PDB entry 4Z4C | X-ray diffraction, 2.30 A resolution | chains A and B of the 3 polymer chains in the assembly

== Chain A ==
Name: Protein argonaute-2
From: Homo sapiens
Notes: EC 3.1.26.-
UniProt: Q9UKV8 (AGO2_HUMAN); residues 1-859 here = UniProt positions 1-859
Amino-acid sequence (859 residues; each row starts with the number of its first residue):
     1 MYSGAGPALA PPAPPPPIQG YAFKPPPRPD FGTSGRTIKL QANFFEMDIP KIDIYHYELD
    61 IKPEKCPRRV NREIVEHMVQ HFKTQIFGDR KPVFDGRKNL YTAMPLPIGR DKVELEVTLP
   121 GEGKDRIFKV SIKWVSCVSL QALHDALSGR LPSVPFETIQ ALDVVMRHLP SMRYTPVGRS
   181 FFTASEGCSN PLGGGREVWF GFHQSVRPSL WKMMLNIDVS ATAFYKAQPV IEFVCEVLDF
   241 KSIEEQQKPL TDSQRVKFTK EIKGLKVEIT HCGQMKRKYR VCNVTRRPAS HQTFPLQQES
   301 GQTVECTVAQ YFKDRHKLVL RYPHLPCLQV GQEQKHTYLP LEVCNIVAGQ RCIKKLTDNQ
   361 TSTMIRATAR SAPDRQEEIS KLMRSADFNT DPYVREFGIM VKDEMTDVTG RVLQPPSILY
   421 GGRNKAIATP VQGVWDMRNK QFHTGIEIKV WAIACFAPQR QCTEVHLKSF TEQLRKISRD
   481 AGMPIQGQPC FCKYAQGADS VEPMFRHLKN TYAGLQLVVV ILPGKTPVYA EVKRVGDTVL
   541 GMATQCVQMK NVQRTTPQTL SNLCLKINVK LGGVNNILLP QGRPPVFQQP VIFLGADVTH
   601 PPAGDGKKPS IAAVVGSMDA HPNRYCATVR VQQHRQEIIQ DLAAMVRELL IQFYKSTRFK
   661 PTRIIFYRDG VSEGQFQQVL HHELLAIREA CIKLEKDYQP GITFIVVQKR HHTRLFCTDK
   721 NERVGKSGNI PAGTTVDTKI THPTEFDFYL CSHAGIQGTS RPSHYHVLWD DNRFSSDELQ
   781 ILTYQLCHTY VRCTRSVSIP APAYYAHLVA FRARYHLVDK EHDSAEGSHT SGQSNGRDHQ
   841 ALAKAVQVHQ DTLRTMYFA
Disordered / not traced: 1-21, 121-126, 270-275, 297-305, 822-835
Sequence notes: engineered mutation Asp387 (Ser in Q9UKV8)
Ion coordination: Mg2+: Asp597, Val598
Small-molecule neighbours:
  - phenol (IPH), molecule 1: Gly536, Asp537, Gly541, Met542, Ala543, Lys570, Asp851, Thr852, Thr855, Tyr857
  - phenol (IPH), molecule 2: Phe587, Gln589, Pro590, Val591, Asp619, Ala620, Phe653, Phe659
  - phenol (IPH), molecule 3: Leu650, Tyr654, Lys660, Pro661, Leu694, Glu695, Tyr698
  - phenol (IPH), molecule 4: Arg688, Cys691, Ile692, Tyr698, Gln699, Pro700, Ile702, Asp771

== Chain B ==
Molecule: 21-nt RNA strand
Sequence (21 nucleotides; row label = number of the first residue in the row; note: 1 number in that range is skipped by the numbering (no residue carries it; nothing is unmodelled there)):
     1 UUCACAUUGC CCAAGUCU
    20 CUU
Disordered / not traced: 20, 22
Ion coordination: Mg2+ near A13 (its only coordinating residue here)

== Interface between chain A and chain B ==
Pairs across the interface (89; chain A residue first):
  Lys65(A) - U16(B)  sugar contact
  Lys65(A) - C17(B)  sugar contact
  Pro67(A) - U16(B)  phosphate contact
  Pro67(A) - C17(B)  base contact
  Arg68(A) - A14(B)  salt bridge to the phosphate
  Arg68(A) - G15(B)  salt bridge to the phosphate
  Val70(A) - C17(B)  base contact
  Arg97(A) - A14(B)  salt bridge to the phosphate
  Val177(A) - A14(B)  sugar contact
  Gly178(A) - A13(B)  base contact
  Gly178(A) - A14(B)  hydrogen bond to the sugar
  Arg179(A) - C12(B)  hydrogen bond to the base
  Arg179(A) - A13(B)  hydrogen bond to the sugar
  Arg280(A) - C17(B)  salt bridge to the phosphate
  Phe294(A) - U21(B)  sugar contact
  Tyr311(A) - U21(B)  hydrogen bond to the phosphate
  Phe312(A) - U21(B)  phosphate contact
  His316(A) - U21(B)  salt bridge to the phosphate
  His336(A) - U21(B)  hydrogen bond to the base
  Thr337(A) - U21(B)  sugar contact
  Tyr338(A) - U21(B)  hydrogen bond to the sugar
  Ile365(A) - U7(B)  base contact
  Arg375(A) - U7(B)  salt bridge to the phosphate
  Leu522(A) - U1(B)  base contact
  Gly524(A) - U1(B)  hydrogen bond to the base
  Lys525(A) - U1(B)  base contact
  Thr526(A) - U1(B)  hydrogen bond to the base
  Tyr529(A) - U1(B)  hydrogen bond to the phosphate
  Lys533(A) - U1(B)  salt bridge to the phosphate
  Thr544(A) - U1(B)  phosphate contact
  Gln545(A) - U1(B)  hydrogen bond to the phosphate
  Cys546(A) - U1(B)  hydrogen bond to the phosphate
  Val547(A) - U1(B)  phosphate contact
  Val547(A) - U2(B)  phosphate contact
  Gln548(A) - U1(B)  hydrogen bond to the sugar
  Gln548(A) - U2(B)  hydrogen bond to the phosphate
  Asn551(A) - U2(B)  hydrogen bond to the phosphate
  Thr559(A) - U2(B)  hydrogen bond to the base
  Asn562(A) - U2(B)  hydrogen bond to the base
  Asn562(A) - C3(B)  sugar contact
  Leu563(A) - U2(B)  sugar contact
  Lys566(A) - U1(B)  salt bridge to the phosphate
  Lys566(A) - U2(B)  phosphate contact
  Lys566(A) - C3(B)  salt bridge to the phosphate
  Lys570(A) - U1(B)  salt bridge to the phosphate
  Val598(A) - C10(B)  base contact
  Thr599(A) - C10(B)  base contact
  His600(A) - C10(B)  hydrogen bond to the base
  His600(A) - C11(B)  hydrogen bond to the sugar
  Pro601(A) - C10(B)  sugar contact
  Pro602(A) - G9(B)  sugar contact
  Ala603(A) - G9(B)  hydrogen bond to the sugar
  Ala603(A) - C10(B)  phosphate contact
  Arg635(A) - C10(B)  sugar contact
  Arg635(A) - C11(B)  salt bridge to the phosphate
  Glu637(A) - C11(B)  sugar contact
  Ser672(A) - C11(B)  hydrogen bond to the base
  Ser672(A) - C12(B)  sugar contact
  Gly674(A) - C12(B)  sugar contact
  Gln675(A) - C11(B)  hydrogen bond to the sugar
  Gln675(A) - C12(B)  sugar contact
  Lys709(A) - A6(B)  salt bridge to the phosphate
  Arg710(A) - U8(B)  hydrogen bond to the base
  Arg710(A) - G9(B)  hydrogen bond to the base
  Arg710(A) - C10(B)  base contact
  His753(A) - C5(B)  hydrogen bond to the phosphate
  His753(A) - A6(B)  salt bridge to the phosphate
  Ala754(A) - C5(B)  sugar contact
  Ile756(A) - C5(B)  hydrogen bond to the sugar
  Gln757(A) - C5(B)  sugar contact
  Gln757(A) - A6(B)  hydrogen bond to the sugar
  Thr759(A) - A6(B)  sugar contact
  Ser760(A) - A6(B)  phosphate contact
  Arg761(A) - A6(B)  hydrogen bond to the phosphate
  Arg761(A) - U7(B)  salt bridge to the phosphate
  Arg761(A) - U8(B)  salt bridge to the phosphate
  Tyr790(A) - A4(B)  hydrogen bond to the phosphate
  Arg792(A) - C3(B)  salt bridge to the phosphate
  Arg792(A) - A4(B)  salt bridge to the phosphate
  Cys793(A) - C3(B)  sugar contact
  Cys793(A) - A4(B)  sugar contact
  Arg795(A) - A4(B)  hydrogen bond to the sugar
  Val797(A) - A4(B)  phosphate contact
  Val797(A) - C5(B)  phosphate contact
  Ser798(A) - C5(B)  hydrogen bond to the phosphate
  Tyr804(A) - A4(B)  phosphate contact
  Tyr804(A) - C5(B)  hydrogen bond to the phosphate
  Arg812(A) - U1(B)  salt bridge to the phosphate
  Tyr815(A) - U1(B)  base contact
Interface residues without a listed pair, chain A (79 interface residues in all): Cys66, Pro176, Pro295, Leu296, Val308, Arg315, Arg351, Gln558, Gly670, Val671, Arg714, Gly755, Gly758, Phe811, Ala859

== Summary ==
The interface between chain A and chain B involves 79 residues on one side and 18 on the other; the contacts
include 31 hydrogen bonds and 18 salt bridges. Among the polar pairs are Arg179(A)-C12(B), His336(A)-U21(B)
and Gly524(A)-U1(B).
Chain A is Protein argonaute-2 (Homo sapiens) and chain B is a 21-nt RNA strand; the structure, Human
Argonaute2 Bound to t1-C Target RNA, was determined by X-ray diffraction (same publication as 4Z4D, 4Z4E,
4Z4F, 4Z4G, 4Z4H and 4Z4I).
